7MXS - chains Z and B of the 3 polymer chains in the assembly; structure by X-ray diffraction, 2.80 A resolution.

== Chain Z ==
Protein: Exonuclease 1
Organism: Homo sapiens
Notes: EC 3.1.-.-
Reference sequence: Q9UQ84 (EXO1_HUMAN); numbering as in UniProt (aligned over 1-352)
Chain sequence (358 residues; each row starts with the number of its first residue):
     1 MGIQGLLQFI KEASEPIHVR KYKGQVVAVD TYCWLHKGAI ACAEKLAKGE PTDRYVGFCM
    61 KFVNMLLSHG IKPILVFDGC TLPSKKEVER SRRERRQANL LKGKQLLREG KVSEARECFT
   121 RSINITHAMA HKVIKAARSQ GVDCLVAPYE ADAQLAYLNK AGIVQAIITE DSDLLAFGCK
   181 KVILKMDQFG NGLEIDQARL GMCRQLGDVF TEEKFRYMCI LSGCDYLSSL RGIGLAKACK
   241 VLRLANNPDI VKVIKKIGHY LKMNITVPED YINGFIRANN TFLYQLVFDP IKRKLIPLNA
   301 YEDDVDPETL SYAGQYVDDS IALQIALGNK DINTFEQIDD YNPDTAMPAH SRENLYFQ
Not modelled in the structure: 1, 347-354, 357-358
Sequence notes: expression tag (353-358)
Metal / ion sites: Mn2+ site 1: Asp152, Asp171, Asp173 (shared with DC1(B) of chain B); Mn2+ site 2: Asp152 (shared with DC1(B) of chain B); Mn2+ site 3: Asp173, Asp225 (shared with DC1(B) of chain B); Na+: Ser222, Ser229, Ile233 (shared with 1 residue of chain A); Mn2+ site 4 near Arg243 (its only coordinating residue here)

== Chain B ==
Molecule: 9-nt DNA strand
Sequence (9 nucleotides; each row starts with the number of its first residue):
     1 CGACTAGCG
Metal / ion sites: Mn2+ site 1: DC1 (shared with Asp152(Z), Asp171(Z), Asp173(Z) of chain Z)

== How chain Z and chain B interact ==
Contacting residue pairs (11):
  Leu7(Z) - DA3(B)  phosphate contact
  Tyr32(Z) - DC1(B)  hydrogen bond to the base
  Lys85(Z) - DC1(B)  salt bridge to the phosphate
  Arg92(Z) - DC1(B)  salt bridge to the phosphate
  Arg96(Z) - DC1(B)  base contact
  Asp152(Z) - DC1(B)  phosphate contact
  Asp171(Z) - DC1(B)  phosphate contact
  Asp171(Z) - DG2(B)  phosphate contact
  Asp173(Z) - DC1(B)  phosphate contact
  Lys185(Z) - DA3(B)  salt bridge to the phosphate
  Asp225(Z) - DC1(B)  phosphate contact
Interface residues without a listed pair, chain Z (14 interface residues in all): Gly2, Gln8, His36, Glu170
Interface residues without a listed pair, chain B (4 interface residues in all): DC4

== Summary ==
14 residues of chain Z and 4 residues of chain B are in contact, with 1 hydrogen bond and 3 salt bridges.
Polar contacts include Tyr32(Z)-DC1(B), Lys85(Z)-DC1(B) and Arg92(Z)-DC1(B). DC1(B), Asp152(Z), Asp171(Z) and
Asp173(Z) coordinate Mn2+ site 1.
Chain Z is Exonuclease 1 (Homo sapiens) and chain B is a 9-nt DNA strand; the structure, Crystal structure of
human exonuclease 1 Exo1 (WT) in complex with 5' recessed-end DNA (cr), was determined by X-ray diffraction.
